9FCO - chains B and H of the 16 polymer chains in the assembly; structure by electron microscopy, 2.40 A resolution.

== Chain B ==
Molecule: 16S rRNA
Source organism: Escherichia coli
Sequence (1046 nucleotides; numbered 1 to 1534; 488 numbers in that range are skipped by the numbering (no residue carries them; nothing is unmodelled there); the number before each row is that of its first residue):
     1 AAAUUGAAGA GUUUGAUCAU GGCUCAGAUU GAACGCUGGC GGCAGGCCUA ACACAUGCAA
    61 GUCGAACGGU AACAGGAA
    93 UGCUGACGAG UGGCGGACGG GUGAGUAAUG UCUGGGAAAC UGCCUGAUGG AGGGGGAUAA
   153 CUACUGGAAA CGGUAGCUAA UACCGCAUAA CGUCGCAAGA CCAAAGAGGG GG
   214 CCUCUUGCCA UCGGAUGUGC CCAGAUGGGA UUAGCUAGUA GGUGGGGUAA CGGCUCACCU
   274 AGGCGACGAU CCCUAGCUGG UCUGAGAGGA UGACCAGCCA CACUGGAACU GAGACACGGU
   334 CCAGACUCCU ACGGGAGGCA GCAGUGGGGA AUAUUGCACA AUGGGCGCAA GCCUGAUGCA
   394 GCCAUGCCGC GUGUAUGAAG AAGCCCUUCG GGUUGUAAAG UACUUUCAGC GGGGAGGAAG
   454 GGAGUAAAGU UAAUACCUUU GCUCAUUGAC GUUACCCGCA GAAGAAGCAC CGGCUAACUC
   514 CGUGCCAGCA GCCXCGGUAA UACGGAGGGU GCAAGCGUUA AUCGGAAUUA CUGGGCGUAA
   574 AGCGCACGCA GGCGGUUUGU UAAGUCAGAU GUGAAAUCCC CGGGCUCAAC CUGGGAACUG
   634 CAUCUGAUAC UGGCAAGCUU GAGUCUCGUA GAGGGGGGUA GAAUUCCAGG UGUAGCGGUG
   694 AAAUGCGUAG AGAUCUGGAG GAAUACCGGU GGCGAAGGCG GCCCCCUGGA CGAAGACUGA
   754 CGCUCAGGUG CGAAAGCGUG GGGAGCAAAC AGGAUUAGAU ACCCUGGUAG UCCACGCCGU
   814 AAACGAUGUC GACUUGGAGG UUGUGCC
   846 GGCGUGGCUU CCGGAGCUAA CGCGUUAAGU CGACCGCCUG GGGAGUACGG CCGCAAGGUU
   906 AAAACUCAAA UGAAUUGACG GGGG
  1390 UUGUACACAC CGCCCGUXAC ACCAUGGGAG UGGGUUGCAA AAGAAGUAGG UAGCUUAACC
  1450 UUCGGGAGGG CGCUUACCAC UUUGUGAUUC AUGACUGGGG UGAAGUCGUA ACAAGGUAAC
  1510 CGUAGGGGAA CCUGCGGUUG GAUCA
Modified positions: PSU (pseudouridine-5'-monophosphate) at position 516, G7M (N7-methyl-guanosine-5'-monophosphate) at position 527, 4OC (4n,o2'-methylcytidine-5'-monophosphate) at position 1402, 5MC (5-methylcytidine-5'-monophosphate) at position 1407, UR3 (3-methyluridine-5'-monophoshate) at position 1498, 2MG (2N-methylguanosine-5'-monophosphate) at position 1516, MA6 (6N-dimethyladenosine-5'-monophoshate) at position 1518, MA6 (6N-dimethyladenosine-5'-monophoshate) at position 1519
Metal / ion sites: K+ site 1: G11, U12, G21, G22; Mg2+ site 1 near U13 (its only coordinating residue here); Mg2+ site 2 near G21 (its only coordinating residue here); Mg2+ site 3: C48, G115; Mg2+ site 4: A59, U387; K+ site 2: U62, G104, G105; Mg2+ site 5 near G100 (its only coordinating residue here); K+ site 3: G107, G324, G326; K+ site 4: G107, G108, G326; Mg2+ site 6: A109, G331; K+ site 5: A109, C110, G111; Mg2+ site 7 near G111 (its only coordinating residue here); 17 more K+ sites not listed; 30 more Mg2+ sites not listed
Residues lining bound ligands: kasugamycin (KSG; (1S,2R,3S,4R,5S,6S)-2,3,4,5,6-pentahydroxycyclohexyl 2-amino-4-{[carboxy(imino)methyl]amino}-2,3,4,6-tetradeoxy-alpha-D-arabino-hexopyranoside): A792, A794, C795, G926, UR3_1498, A1499, G1504, G1505, U1506
Reported in the primary citation:
  - binding site for kasugamycin: A794, G926
  - binding site for mRNA: G693, A790, G926, C1400

== Chain H ==
Protein: Small ribosomal subunit protein uS8
Source organism: Escherichia coli
Reference sequence: P0A7W7 (RS8_ECOLI); residues 1-130 here = UniProt positions 1-130
Sequence (130 residues; numbered 1 to 130; the number before each row is that of its first residue):
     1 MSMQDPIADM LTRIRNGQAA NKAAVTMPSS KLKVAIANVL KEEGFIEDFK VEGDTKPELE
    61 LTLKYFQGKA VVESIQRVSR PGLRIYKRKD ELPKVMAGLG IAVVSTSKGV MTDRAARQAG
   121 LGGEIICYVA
Not modelled in the structure: 1

== How chain B and chain H interact ==
Pairs across the interface - 74 pairs, chain B then chain H:
  C586(B) - Gln4(H)  hydrogen bond to the sugar
  C586(B) - Pro81(H)  phosphate contact
  G587(B) - Gln4(H)  sugar contact
  G587(B) - Pro81(H)  phosphate contact
  G587(B) - Arg84(H)  salt bridge to the phosphate
  G588(B) - Met3(H)  sugar contact
  G588(B) - Pro6(H)  phosphate contact
  U589(B) - Pro6(H)  phosphate contact
  U589(B) - Ser30(H)  phosphate contact
  U590(B) - Ser30(H)  phosphate contact
  U590(B) - Lys31(H)  hydrogen bond to the phosphate
  U591(B) - Lys31(H)  salt bridge to the phosphate
  G597(B) - Tyr86(H)  hydrogen bond to the base
  U598(B) - Tyr86(H)  phosphate contact
  C599(B) - Lys87(H)  sugar contact
  C599(B) - Arg88(H)  phosphate contact
  C599(B) - Leu121(H)  sugar contact
  C599(B) - Gly122(H)  hydrogen bond to the sugar
  C599(B) - Gly123(H)  sugar contact
  A600(B) - Arg88(H)  phosphate contact
  A600(B) - Lys89(H)  hydrogen bond to the phosphate
  A600(B) - Gly120(H)  sugar contact
  A600(B) - Gly122(H)  sugar contact
  G601(B) - Lys89(H)  salt bridge to the phosphate
  G633(B) - Arg88(H)  salt bridge to the phosphate
  A640(B) - Ser107(H)  hydrogen bond to the sugar
  A640(B) - Lys108(H)  hydrogen bond to the phosphate
  U641(B) - Ser107(H)  sugar contact
  U641(B) - Lys108(H)  salt bridge to the phosphate
  A642(B) - Ser105(H)  hydrogen bond to the base
  A642(B) - Thr106(H)  base contact
  A642(B) - Ser107(H)  base contact
  A642(B) - Gly109(H)  sugar contact
  A642(B) - Val110(H)  sugar contact
  C643(B) - Leu32(H)  sugar contact
  C643(B) - Ser105(H)  hydrogen bond to the sugar
  C643(B) - Glu124(H)  hydrogen bond to the sugar
  U644(B) - Arg84(H)  sugar contact
  U652(B) - Thr55(H)  sugar contact
  U652(B) - Lys56(H)  phosphate contact
  U653(B) - Thr55(H)  base contact
  U653(B) - Lys56(H)  salt bridge to the phosphate
  G755(B) - Ser2(H)  base contact
  G755(B) - Gln4(H)  base contact
  C756(B) - Ser2(H)  hydrogen bond to the sugar
  C756(B) - Gln4(H)  base contact
  C823(B) - Ser2(H)  hydrogen bond to the sugar
  G824(B) - Ser2(H)  hydrogen bond to the sugar
  G824(B) - Met3(H)  sugar contact
  A825(B) - Met3(H)  sugar contact
  A825(B) - Asp9(H)  hydrogen bond to the sugar
  A825(B) - Arg13(H)  hydrogen bond to the sugar
  C826(B) - Arg13(H)  sugar contact
  C826(B) - Asn16(H)  hydrogen bond to the base
  U827(B) - Asn16(H)  sugar contact
  U827(B) - Ala20(H)  phosphate contact
  U827(B) - Lys22(H)  salt bridge to the phosphate
  U828(B) - Lys22(H)  phosphate contact
  G874(B) - Asn16(H)  base contact
  U875(B) - Thr12(H)  base contact
  U875(B) - Arg15(H)  hydrogen bond to the sugar
  U875(B) - Asn16(H)  hydrogen bond to the sugar
  C876(B) - Ala8(H)  sugar contact
  C876(B) - Thr12(H)  hydrogen bond to the sugar
  C876(B) - Arg15(H)  salt bridge to the phosphate
  G877(B) - Ser2(H)  hydrogen bond to the base
  G877(B) - Asp5(H)  sugar contact
  G877(B) - Ala8(H)  sugar contact
  G877(B) - Pro81(H)  phosphate contact
  A878(B) - Gln4(H)  hydrogen bond to the sugar
  A878(B) - Arg80(H)  salt bridge to the phosphate
  A878(B) - Pro81(H)  phosphate contact
  A878(B) - Gly82(H)  hydrogen bond to the phosphate
  C879(B) - Gly82(H)  phosphate contact
Interface residues without a listed pair, chain B (35 interface residues in all): G585, U632
Interface residues without a listed pair, chain H (41 interface residues in all): Ser29, Lys33, Arg77, Leu83

== In short ==
35 residues of chain B face 41 of chain H across their interface; the contacts include 22 hydrogen bonds and 9
salt bridges. Polar contacts include G597(B)-Tyr86(H), A642(B)-Ser105(H) and C826(B)-Asn16(H). The paper
reports a binding site for mRNA at G693(B), A790(B) and G926(B) among others; a binding site for kasugamycin
at A794(B) and G926(B).
Chain B is 16S rRNA and chain H is Small ribosomal subunit protein uS8, both from Escherichia coli; the
structure, Structure of E. coli 30S-IF1-IF3-mRNA-Kasugamycin complex, was determined by electron microscopy
(same publication as 9FDA, 9FIB and 9G06).
